Entry 9C5A (electron microscopy, 4.20 A resolution (low resolution: residue-level contacts below are approximate; hydrogen-bond / salt-bridge calls are withheld)); this record covers chains C and c of the 8 polymer chains in the assembly.

[Chain C (and c)]
Molecule: ADP-ribosylation factor 1
Source organism: Homo sapiens
Notes: EC 3.6.5.2; chain c of this document is another copy of the same molecule, construct and numbering; everything in this record applies to it too
UniProt: P84077 (ARF1_HUMAN); residues 2-181 here = UniProt positions 2-181
Sequence (182 residues; row label = number of the first residue in the row):
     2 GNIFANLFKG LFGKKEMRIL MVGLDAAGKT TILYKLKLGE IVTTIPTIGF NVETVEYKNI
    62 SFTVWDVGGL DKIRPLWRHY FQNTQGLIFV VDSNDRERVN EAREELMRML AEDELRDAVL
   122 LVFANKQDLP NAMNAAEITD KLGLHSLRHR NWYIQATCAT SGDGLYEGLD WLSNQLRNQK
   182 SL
Not modelled in the structure: 182-183
Sequence notes: engineered mutation Leu71 (Gln in P84077); expression tag (182-183)
Ion coordination: Mg2+: Thr31, Thr48 (together with GTP)
Residues lining bound ligands: GTP (guanosine-5'-triphosphate): Leu25, Asp26, Ala27, Ala28, Gly29, Lys30, Thr31, Thr32, Thr45, Pro47, Thr48, Asp67, Val68, Gly69, Gly70, Asn126, Lys127, Asp129, Leu130, Cys159, Ala160, Thr161
UniProt features mapped onto this chain:
  - region: Asn3 to Lys16 (Important for the stable binding to the membranes)
  - binding site (GTP): Gly24 to Thr32, Asn126 to Asp129, Ala160
  - modified residue: Gly2 (N-acetylglycine)
  - lipidation: Gly2 (N-myristoyl glycine)
  - natural variant: Tyr35 (Y35H: In PVNH8), Arg99 (R99H: In PVNH8; uncertain significance), Lys127 (K127E: In PVNH8)
What the authors report for this chain:
  - self-association interface (contacts with another copy of this molecule): Leu39, Ile42, Val43, Thr44

[Interface between chain C and chain c]
Contacting residue pairs - 8 pairs, chain C then chain c:
  Leu39(C) with Leu39(c)
  Glu41(C) with Val43(c)
  Ile42(C) with Val43(c); Thr44(c)
  Val43(C) with Glu41(c); Ile42(c); Val43(c)
  Thr44(C) with Ile42(c)

[Overview]
Chain C and chain c each contribute 5 residues to their interface. Bound to chain C: GTP. Thr31(C) and
Thr48(C) form the Mg2+ site. UniProt lists 14 GTP-binding residues on chain C. From the paper: a
self-association interface involving Leu39(C), Ile42(C) and Val43(C) among others.
Chain C and chain c are both ADP-ribosylation factor 1 (Homo sapiens); the structure, AP-3 Arf1 dimeric
interface, focused refinement, was determined by electron microscopy together with 9C58, 9C59, 9C5B and 9C5C
from the same study.
